Entry 5DNN (X-ray diffraction, 2.80 A resolution); this record covers chains G and I of the 10 polymer chains in the assembly.

== Chain G ==
Protein: Histone H2A
From: Xenopus laevis
Reference sequence: Q6AZJ8 (Q6AZJ8_XENLA); aligned to UniProt positions 2-129 over residues 1-128 (the alignment contains insertions or deletions, so no single offset holds)
Sequence (128 residues; numbered 1 to 128; the number before each row is that of its first residue):
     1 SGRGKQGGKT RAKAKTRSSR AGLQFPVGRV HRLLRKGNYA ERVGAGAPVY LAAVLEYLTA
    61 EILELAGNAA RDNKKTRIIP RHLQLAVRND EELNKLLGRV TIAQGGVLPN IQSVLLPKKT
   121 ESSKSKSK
Disordered / not traced: 1-13, 120-128
Bound ions: Ru ion: Glu61, Glu64
Ligand contacts: RAX (dichloro[(1,2,3,4,5,6-eta)-6-methylbenzene]1,3,5-triaza-7lambda~5~-phosphatricyclo[3.3.1.1~3,7~]dec-7-ylruthenium): Tyr57, Ala60, Glu61, Glu64
What the authors report for this chain:
  - RAX coordination: Glu61, Glu64

== Chain I ==
Molecule: 145-nt DNA strand
Sequence (145 nucleotides; numbered -72 to 72; the number before each row is that of its first residue; numbers below 1 keep their minus sign (DA-72 is residue -72)):
   -72 ATCAATATCC ACCTGCAGAT ACTACCAAAA GTGTATTTGG AAACTGCTCC ATCAAAAGGC
   -12 ATGTTCAGCT GAATCAGCTG AACATGCCTT TTGATGGAGC AGTTTCCAAA TACACTTTTG
    48 GTAGTATCTG CAGGTGGATA TTGAT

== How chain G and chain I interact ==
Pairs across the interface (15; chain G residue first):
  Arg29(G) - DG47(I)  hydrogen bond to the phosphate
  Arg29(G) - DG48(I)  salt bridge to the phosphate
  Arg35(G) - DT38(I)  salt bridge to the phosphate
  Arg42(G) - DA37(I)  hydrogen bond to the sugar
  Arg42(G) - DT38(I)  phosphate contact
  Val43(G) - DA37(I)  sugar contact
  Val43(G) - DT38(I)  hydrogen bond to the phosphate
  Gly44(G) - DA37(I)  phosphate contact
  Ala45(G) - DA37(I)  hydrogen bond to the phosphate
  Lys75(G) - DC58(I)  phosphate contact
  Lys75(G) - DA59(I)  salt bridge to the phosphate
  Thr76(G) - DG57(I)  sugar contact
  Thr76(G) - DC58(I)  phosphate contact
  Arg77(G) - DG57(I)  hydrogen bond to the sugar
  Arg77(G) - DC58(I)  hydrogen bond to the phosphate
Interface residues without a listed pair, chain G (13 interface residues in all): Ala14, Thr16, Glu41, Lys74
Interface residues without a listed pair, chain I (9 interface residues in all): DT44, DT46

== Summary ==
Chain G and chain I form an interface of 13 and 9 residues respectively; the contacts include 6 hydrogen bonds
and 3 salt bridges. Among the polar pairs are Arg42(G)-DA37(I), Arg77(G)-DG57(I) and Arg29(G)-DG47(I). Bound
to chain G: compound RAX. Glu61(G) and Glu64(G) coordinate a Ru ion ion. The paper reports RAX coordination by
Glu61(G) and Glu64(G).
Here chain G is Histone H2A (Xenopus laevis) and chain I is a 145-nt DNA strand. Entry 5DNN (Nucleosome core
particle containing adducts of gold(I)-triethylphosphane and ruthenium(II)-toluene PTA complexes) was
determined by X-ray diffraction together with 5DNM from the same study.
